PDB entry 5X8R | electron microscopy, 3.70 A resolution | chains k and a of the 26 polymer chains in the assembly

# Chain k
Protein: 30S ribosomal protein S11, chloroplastic
Organism: Spinacia oleracea
UniProtKB: P06506 (RR11_SPIOL); residues 1-138 here = UniProt positions 1-138
Sequence (138 residues; numbered 1 to 138; the number before each row is that of its first residue):
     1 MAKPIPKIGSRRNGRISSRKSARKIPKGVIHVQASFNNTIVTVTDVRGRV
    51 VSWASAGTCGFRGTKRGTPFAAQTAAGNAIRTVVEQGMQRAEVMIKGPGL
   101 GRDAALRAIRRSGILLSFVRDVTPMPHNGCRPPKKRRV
Unresolved in the structure: 1-20

# Chain a
Molecule: 16S rRNA
Organism: Spinacia oleracea
Sequence (1491 nucleotides; each row starts with the number of its first residue):
     1 UCUCAUGGAGAGUUCGAUCCUGGCUCAGGAUGAACGCUGGCGGCAUGCUU
    51 AACACAUGCAAGUCGGACGGGAAGUGGUGUUUCCAGUGGCGGACGGGUGA
   101 GUAACGCGUAAGAACCUGCCCUUGGGAGGGGAACAACAGCUGGAAACGGC
   151 UGCUAAUACCCCGUAGGCUGAGAAGCAAAAGGAGGAAUCCGCCCGAGGAG
   201 GGGCUCGCGUCUGAUUAGCUAGUUGGUGAGGUAAUAGCUUACCAAGGCGA
   251 UGAUCAGUAGCUGGUCCGAGAGGAUGAUCAGCCACACUGGGACUGAGACA
   301 CGGCCCAGACUCCUACGGGAGGCAGCAGUGGGGAAUUUUCCGCAAUGGGC
   351 GAAAGCCUGACGGAGCAAUGCCGCGUGGAGGCAGAAGGCCCACGGGUCGU
   401 GAACUUCUUUUCCCGGAGAAGAAGCAAUGACGGUAUCCGGGGAAUAAGCA
   451 UCGGCUAACUCUGUGCCAGCAGCCGCGGUAAGACAGAGGAUGCAAGCGUU
   501 AUCCGGAAUGAUUGGGCGUAAAGCGUCUGUAGGUGGCUUUUUAAGUCCGC
   551 CGUCAAAUCCCAGGGCUCAACCCUGGACAGGCGGUGGAAACUACCAAGCU
   601 GGAGUACGGUAGGGGCAGAGGGAAUUUCCGGUGGAGCGGUGAAAUGCGUA
   651 GAGAUCGGAAAGAACACCAACGGCGAAAGCACUCUGCUGGGCCGACACUG
   701 ACACUGAGAGACGAAAGCUAGGGGAGCGAAUGGGAUUAGAUACCCCAGUA
   751 GUCCUAGCCGUAAACGAUGGAUACUAGGCGCUGUGCGUAUCGACCCGUGC
   801 AGUGUUGUAGCUAACGCGUUAAGUAUCCCGCCUGGGGAGUACGUUCGCAA
   851 GAAUGAAACUCAAAGGAAUUGACGGGGGCCCGCACAAGCGGUGGAGCAUG
   901 UGGUUUAAUUCGAUGCAAAGCGAAGAACCUUACCAGGGCUUGACAUGCCG
   951 CGAAUCCUCUUGAAAGAGAGGGGUGCCUUCGGGAACGCGGACACAGGUGG
  1001 UGCAUGGCUGUCGUCAGCUCGUGCCGUAAGGUGUUGGGUUAAGUCCCGCA
  1051 ACGAGCGCAACCCUCGUGUUUAGUUGCCAACGUUGAGUUUGGAACCCUGA
  1101 ACAGACUGCCGGUGAUAAGCCGGAGGAAGGUGAGGAUGACGUCAAGUCAU
  1151 CAUGCCCCUUAUGCCCUGGGCGACACACGUGCUACAAUGGCCGGGACAAA
  1201 GGGUCGCGAUCCCGCGAGGGUGAGCUAACCCCAAAAACCCGUCCUCAGUU
  1251 CGGAUUGCAGGCUGCAACUCGCCUGCAUGAAGCCGGAAUCGCUAGUAAUC
  1301 GCCGGUCAGCCAUACGGCGGUGAAUUCGUUCCCGGGCCUUGUACACACCG
  1351 CCCGUCACACUAUGGGAGCUGGCCAUGCCCGAAGUCGUUACCUUAACCGC
  1401 AAGGAGGGGGAUGCCGAAGGCAGGGCUAGUGACUGGAGUGAAGUCGUAAC
  1451 AAGGUAGCCGUACUGGAAGGUGCGGCUGGAUCACCUCCUUU
Unresolved in the structure: 1-2, 76-78, 1084-1086, 1489-1491

# Interface between chain k and chain a
Residue-residue contacts - 70 pairs, chain k then chain a:
  His31(k) with U655(a), phosphate contact
  Gln33(k) with A654(a), phosphate contact; U655(a), phosphate contact
  Ser35(k) with G639(a), phosphate contact
  Asn37(k) with G639(a), hydrogen bond to the phosphate; U640(a), phosphate contact
  Asn38(k) with G638(a), phosphate contact
  Thr42(k) with A654(a), sugar contact
  Arg47(k) with C656(a), sugar contact
  Gly48(k) with G631(a), hydrogen bond to the base; U632(a), base contact; U655(a), base contact
  Arg49(k) with G631(a), hydrogen bond to the sugar; U632(a), sugar contact
  Val50(k) with U632(a), hydrogen bond to the sugar; G633(a), sugar contact
  Trp53(k) with G633(a), sugar contact; A652(a), base contact; G653(a), base contact
  Ser55(k) with C637(a), hydrogen bond to the phosphate
  Gly57(k) with G636(a), sugar contact; C637(a), hydrogen bond to the phosphate
  Arg62(k) with A644(a), salt bridge to the phosphate
  Gly63(k) with G639(a), base contact; U640(a), base contact; A643(a), phosphate contact
  Thr64(k) with U640(a), base contact; A642(a), hydrogen bond to the phosphate; A643(a), hydrogen bond to the phosphate
  Arg66(k) with C637(a), salt bridge to the phosphate; G638(a), salt bridge to the phosphate; G639(a), hydrogen bond to the base
  Lys96(k) with U655(a), salt bridge to the phosphate
  Pro124(k) with A624(a), phosphate contact; U625(a), phosphate contact
  Met125(k) with A623(a), hydrogen bond to the sugar
  Pro126(k) with A624(a), sugar contact
  His127(k) with G622(a), base contact; A623(a), hydrogen bond to the sugar; A664(a), base contact; A666(a), base contact
  Asn128(k) with A664(a), hydrogen bond to the sugar; C665(a), sugar contact; A666(a), sugar contact
  Gly129(k) with A623(a), base contact; A663(a), base contact; A664(a), sugar contact
  Cys130(k) with U625(a), sugar contact; G726(a), sugar contact
  Arg131(k) with G726(a), hydrogen bond to the sugar; C727(a), sugar contact; G1474(a), salt bridge to the phosphate
  Pro133(k) with C727(a), phosphate contact; G728(a), phosphate contact
  Lys134(k) with C727(a), phosphate contact; G728(a), hydrogen bond to the phosphate; C744(a), salt bridge to the phosphate; U1471(a), phosphate contact; G1472(a), salt bridge to the phosphate
  Lys135(k) with C744(a), phosphate contact
  Arg136(k) with U640(a), salt bridge to the phosphate; C743(a), phosphate contact; C744(a), hydrogen bond to the phosphate; C745(a), salt bridge to the phosphate
  Arg137(k) with C743(a), hydrogen bond to the sugar; U1455(a), hydrogen bond to the base; U1471(a), salt bridge to the phosphate; G1472(a), salt bridge to the phosphate
  Val138(k) with C743(a), sugar contact; C744(a), sugar contact
Other interface residues (no listed pair), chain k (38 interface residues in all): Ile40, Thr44, Ala56, Thr58, Met94, Pro132
Other interface residues (no listed pair), chain a (41 interface residues in all): G634, A635, G641, G662, A725, A729, C1473

# In short
38 residues of chain k and 41 residues of chain a are in contact; the contacts include 17 hydrogen bonds and
11 salt bridges. Polar contacts include Gly48(k)-G631(a), Arg66(k)-G639(a) and Arg137(k)-U1455(a).
Chain k is 30S ribosomal protein S11, chloroplastic and chain a is 16S rRNA, both from Spinacia oleracea; the
structure, Structure of the 30S small subunit of chloroplast ribosome from spinach, was determined by electron
microscopy together with 5X8P and 5X8T from the same study.
